7KRO - chains A and C of the 8 polymer chains in the assembly; structure by electron microscopy, 3.60 A resolution.

== Chain A ==
Protein: RNA-directed RNA polymerase
From: Severe acute respiratory syndrome coronavirus 2
Notes: EC 2.7.7.48
UniProtKB: P0DTD1 (R1AB_SARS2); residues 1-932 here correspond to UniProt positions 4393-5324 (UniProt number = residue number + 4392)
Amino-acid sequence (932 residues; row label = number of the first residue in the row):
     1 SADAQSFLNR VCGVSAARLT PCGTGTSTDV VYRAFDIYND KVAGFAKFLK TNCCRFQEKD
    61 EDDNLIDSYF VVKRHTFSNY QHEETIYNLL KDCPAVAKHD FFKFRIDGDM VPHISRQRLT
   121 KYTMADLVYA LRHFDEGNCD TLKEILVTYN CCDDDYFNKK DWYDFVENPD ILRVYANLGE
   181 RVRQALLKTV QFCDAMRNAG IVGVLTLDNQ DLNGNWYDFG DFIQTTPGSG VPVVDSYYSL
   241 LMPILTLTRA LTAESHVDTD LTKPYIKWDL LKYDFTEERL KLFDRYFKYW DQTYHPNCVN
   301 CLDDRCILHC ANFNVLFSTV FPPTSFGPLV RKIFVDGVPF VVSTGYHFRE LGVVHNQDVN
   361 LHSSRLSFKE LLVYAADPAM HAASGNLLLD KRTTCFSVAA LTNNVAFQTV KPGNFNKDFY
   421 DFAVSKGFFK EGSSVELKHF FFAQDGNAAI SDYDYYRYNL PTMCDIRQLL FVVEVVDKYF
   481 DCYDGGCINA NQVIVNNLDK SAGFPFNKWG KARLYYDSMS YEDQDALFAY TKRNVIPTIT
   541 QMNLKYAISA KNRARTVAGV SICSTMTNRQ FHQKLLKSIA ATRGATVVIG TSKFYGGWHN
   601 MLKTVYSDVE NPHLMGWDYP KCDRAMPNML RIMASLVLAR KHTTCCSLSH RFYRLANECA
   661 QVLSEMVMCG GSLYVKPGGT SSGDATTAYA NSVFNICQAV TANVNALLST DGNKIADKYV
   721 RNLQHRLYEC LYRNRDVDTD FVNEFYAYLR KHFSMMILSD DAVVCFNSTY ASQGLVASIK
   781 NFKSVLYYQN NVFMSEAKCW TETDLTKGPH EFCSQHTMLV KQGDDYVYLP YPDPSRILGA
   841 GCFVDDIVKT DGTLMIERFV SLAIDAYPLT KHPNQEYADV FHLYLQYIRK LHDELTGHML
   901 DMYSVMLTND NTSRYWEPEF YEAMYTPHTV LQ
Unresolved in the structure: 1-2, 930-932
Curated features (UniProtKB/Swiss-Prot):
  - region: Lys545 to Arg555 (Interaction with RMP Remdesivir), Thr582 to Pro620 (RdRp Palm N-ter)
  - active site: Ser759, Asp760, Asp761
  - binding site (Mn(2+)): Asn209, Asp218
  - binding site (Zn(2+)): His295, Cys301, Cys306, Cys310, Cys487, His642, Cys645, Cys646
  - site: Gln932 (Cleavage)
Ion coordination: Mg2+: Asp208, Asn209, Asp218 (together with ADP); Zn2+ site 1: His295, Cys301, Cys306, Cys310; Zn2+ site 2: Cys487, His642, Cys645, Cys646
Ligand contacts:
  - chapso (1N7), molecule 1: Arg197, Val231, Lys288, Tyr289, Trp290, Asp291
  - chapso (1N7), molecule 2: Val202, Gly203, Val204, Asp221, Ile223, Val233, Arg733
  - ADP: Phe35, Lys50, Asn52, Cys53, Lys73, Arg74, His75, Asn79, Arg116, Asp208, Asn209, Tyr217, Asp218, Gly220, Asp221
What the authors report for this chain:
  - catalytic residues: Asp760 (citing earlier work)
  - mutagenesis - D760A: increased binding to BTC scaffolds

== Chain C ==
Protein: Non-structural protein 7
From: Severe acute respiratory syndrome coronavirus 2
UniProtKB: P0DTD1 (R1AB_SARS2); residues 1-83 here correspond to UniProt positions 3860-3942 (UniProt number = residue number + 3859)
Amino-acid sequence (88 residues; row label = number of the first residue in the row; numbers below 1 keep their minus sign (Gly-4 is residue -4)):
    -4 GPVDMSKMSD VKCTSVVLLS VLQQLRVESS SKLWAQCVQL HNDILLAKDT TEAFEKMVSL
    56 LSVLLSMQGA VDINKLCEEM LDNRATLQ
Unresolved in the structure: -4 to 0, 76-83
Differences from the reference sequence: expression tag (-4 to 0)
Curated features (UniProtKB/Swiss-Prot):
  - site: Gln83 (Cleavage)

== Chain A / chain C interface ==
Contacting residue pairs (31):
  Thr409(A) with Glu23(C), hydrogen bond; Trp29(C)
  Lys411(A) with Gln18(C)
  Pro412(A) with Leu14(C), hydrophobic; Ser15(C)
  Gly413(A) with Val11(C); Ser15(C)
  Phe415(A) with Cys8(C), hydrophobic; Val12(C), hydrophobic
  Tyr420(A) with Ser4(C), hydrogen bond (side chain-backbone); Asp5(C); Cys8(C), hydrophobic
  Phe429(A) with Ser1(C), hydrogen bond (backbone-side chain)
  Leu437(A) with Lys7(C); Cys8(C), hydrophobic
  Phe440(A) with Lys7(C); Leu40(C), hydrophobic
  Phe441(A) with His36(C)
  Phe442(A) with Asn37(C); Leu40(C), hydrophobic; Leu41(C), hydrophobic
  Ala443(A) with Leu14(C), hydrophobic; Val33(C), hydrophobic; His36(C); Asn37(C), hydrogen bond (backbone-side chain)
  Gln444(A) with Trp29(C), hydrogen bond (backbone-side chain); Val33(C)
  Asp445(A) with Ala30(C); Val33(C)
  Asn552(A) with Leu41(C)
  Phe843(A) with Val11(C), hydrophobic
Also at the interface, not in a pair above, chain A (20 interface residues in all): Lys430, Gly446, Ala550, Lys551

== In short ==
The interface between chain A and chain C involves 20 residues on one side and 18 on the other, with 5
hydrogen bonds. Among the polar pairs are Thr409(A)-Glu23(C), Tyr420(A)-Ser4(C) and Phe429(A)-Ser1(C). Chain A
binds ADP and chapso. The paper reports the catalytic residue Asp760(A); D760A of chain A increases binding to
BTC scaffolds.
Here chain A is RNA-directed RNA polymerase and chain C is Non-structural protein 7, both from Severe acute
respiratory syndrome coronavirus 2. Entry 7KRO (Structure of SARS-CoV-2 backtracked complex complex bound to
nsp13 helicase - nsp13(2)-BTC) was determined by electron microscopy, deposited together with 7KRN and 7KRP.
